PDB entry 6PIS | X-ray diffraction, 2.77 A resolution | chains A and H of the 6 polymer chains in the assembly

== Chain A ==
Name: Potassium channel subfamily K member 4
From: Mus musculus
Reference sequence: O88454 (KCNK4_MOUSE); residues 27-301 here correspond to UniProt positions 1-275 (UniProt number = residue number - 26)
Sequence (310 residues; numbered 1 to 310; the number before each row is that of its first residue):
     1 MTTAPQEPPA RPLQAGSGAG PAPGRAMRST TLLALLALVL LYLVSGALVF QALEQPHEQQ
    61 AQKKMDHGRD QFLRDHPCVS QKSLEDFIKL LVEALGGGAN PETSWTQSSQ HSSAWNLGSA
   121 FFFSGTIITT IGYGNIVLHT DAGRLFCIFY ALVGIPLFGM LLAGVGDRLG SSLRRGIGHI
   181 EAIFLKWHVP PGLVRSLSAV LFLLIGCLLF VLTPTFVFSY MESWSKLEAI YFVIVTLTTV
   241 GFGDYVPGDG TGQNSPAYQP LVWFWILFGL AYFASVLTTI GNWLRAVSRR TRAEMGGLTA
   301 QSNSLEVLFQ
Not modelled in the structure: 1-27, 102-112, 248-258, 285-310
Construct notes: expression tag (1-26, 302-310); engineered mutation Q107 (Asn81 in O88454), Q110 (Asn84 in O88454)
Bound ions: K+ site 1: T130, I131, T239, V240 (shared with 4 residues of chain B); K+ site 2: T130, T239 (shared with 2 residues of chain B); K+ site 3: I131, G132, V240, G241 (shared with 4 residues of chain B); K+ site 4: G132, Y133, G241, F242 (shared with 4 residues of chain B)
Curated features (UniProtKB/Swiss-Prot):
  - region: T130 to N135 (Selectivity filter 1), T239 to D244 (Selectivity filter 2)
  - binding site (K(+)): T130, I131, G132, Y133, T239, V240, G241, F242

== Chain H ==
Name: Antibody fab fragment heavy chain
From: Cricetulus migratorius
Notes: antibody fragment or engineered binder
Sequence (224 residues; row label = number of the first residue in the row):
     1 QLQLQESGPG LVKPSQSLSL ACSVTGFSLS TGGYQWTWIR QFPGKKLEWM GYISYAGGIT
    61 YNPSLKSRIS ITRDTSKNQF FLQLNTVTTE DTATHYCARV QYSGYGNAYF DVWGQGIQVT
   121 VSSATTTAPS VYPLAPACDS TTSTTNTVTL GCLVKGYFPE PVTVSWNSGA LTSGVHTFPS
   181 VLHSGLYSLS SSVTVPSSTW PSQTVTCNVA HPASSTKVDK KIVP
Not modelled in the structure: 137-145
Disulfide bonds: C22-C97, C152-C207

== Chain A / chain H interface ==
Pairs across the interface (8; chain A residue first):
  C78(A) - Y55(H)
  C78(A) - A56(H)
  V79(A) - Y55(H)
  S80(A) - G32(H)
  S80(A) - Y55(H)  hydrogen bond (backbone-side chain)
  S83(A) - Y55(H)  hydrogen bond
  S83(A) - Y105(H)
  L90(A) - Y105(H)
Other interface residues (no listed pair), chain A (8 interface residues in all): K82, D86, F87
Other interface residues (no listed pair), chain H (5 interface residues in all): G33

== In short ==
Chain A and chain H form an interface of 8 and 5 residues respectively; the contacts include 2 hydrogen bonds.
Polar contacts include S80(A)-Y55(H) and S83(A)-Y55(H). T130(A), I131(A), T239(A) and V240(A) form the K+ site
1. UniProt lists 8 K+-binding residues on chain A.
Chain A is Potassium channel subfamily K member 4 (Mus musculus) and chain H is Antibody fab fragment heavy
chain (Cricetulus migratorius); the structure, Mouse two pore domain K+ channel TRAAK (K2P4.1) - Fab complex
structure, was determined by X-ray diffraction.
